Entry 4G8M (X-ray diffraction, 2.05 A resolution); this record covers chain A.

# Chain A
Protein: Glutamate receptor 2
Source organism: Rattus norvegicus
Reference sequence: P19491 (GRIA2_RAT); the construct has insertions or renumbered stretches relative to UniProt, so the offset changes along the chain: 0-114 = UniProt 413-527; 117-260 = UniProt 653-796
Amino-acid sequence (263 residues; numbered -2 to 260; the number before each row is that of its first residue; numbers below 1 keep their minus sign (Gly-2 is residue -2)):
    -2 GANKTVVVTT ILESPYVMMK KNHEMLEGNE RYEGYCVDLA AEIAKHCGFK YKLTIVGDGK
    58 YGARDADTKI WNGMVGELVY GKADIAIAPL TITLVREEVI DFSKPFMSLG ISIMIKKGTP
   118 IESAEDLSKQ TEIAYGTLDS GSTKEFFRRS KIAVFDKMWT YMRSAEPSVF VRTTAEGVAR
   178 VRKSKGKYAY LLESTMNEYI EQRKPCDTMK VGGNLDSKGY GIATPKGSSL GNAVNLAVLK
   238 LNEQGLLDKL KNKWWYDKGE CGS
Disordered / not traced: -2, 259-260
Disulfides: Cys203-Cys258
Differences from the reference sequence: expression tag (-2 to -1); linker (115-116)
Ligand contacts: CBG-IV (G8M; (1S,2R)-2-[(S)-amino(carboxy)methyl]cyclobutanecarboxylic acid): Glu10, Tyr58, Pro86, Leu87, Thr88, Arg93, Leu135, Ser137, Gly138, Ser139, Thr140, Thr171, Glu190, Met193, Tyr217
Swiss-Prot annotation at these positions:
  - binding site (L-glutamate): Pro86, Thr88, Arg93, Ser139, Thr140, Glu190
  - site: Arg61 (Interaction with the cone snail toxin Con-ikot-ikot), Ile118 (Crucial to convey clamshell closure to channel opening), Arg145 (Interaction with the cone snail toxin Con-ikot-ikot), Lys237 (Interaction with the cone snail toxin Con-ikot-ikot)
  - glycosylation: Asn0 (N-linked (GlcNAc...) asparagine)
  - modified residue (Phosphoserine): Ser147, Ser181

# In short
Chain A binds CBG-IV. Curated annotation (UniProt) lists 6 L-glutamate-binding residues.
Chain A is Glutamate receptor 2 (Rattus norvegicus); the structure, Crystal structure of the GluA2
ligand-binding domain (S1S2J) in complex with the agonist CBG-IV at 2.05A ..., was determined by X-ray
diffraction (same publication as 4G8N).
